Entry 9FNN (electron microscopy, 2.85 A resolution); this record covers chains U and W of the 15 polymer chains in the assembly.

[Chain U]
Name: Cyclic di-GMP binding protein BcsE
From: Escherichia coli
Notes: engineered mutation(s): Strep-tagged at N-terminus
Chain sequence (536 residues; numbered -12 to 523; the number before each row is that of its first residue; numbers below 1 keep their minus sign (Met-12 is residue -12)):
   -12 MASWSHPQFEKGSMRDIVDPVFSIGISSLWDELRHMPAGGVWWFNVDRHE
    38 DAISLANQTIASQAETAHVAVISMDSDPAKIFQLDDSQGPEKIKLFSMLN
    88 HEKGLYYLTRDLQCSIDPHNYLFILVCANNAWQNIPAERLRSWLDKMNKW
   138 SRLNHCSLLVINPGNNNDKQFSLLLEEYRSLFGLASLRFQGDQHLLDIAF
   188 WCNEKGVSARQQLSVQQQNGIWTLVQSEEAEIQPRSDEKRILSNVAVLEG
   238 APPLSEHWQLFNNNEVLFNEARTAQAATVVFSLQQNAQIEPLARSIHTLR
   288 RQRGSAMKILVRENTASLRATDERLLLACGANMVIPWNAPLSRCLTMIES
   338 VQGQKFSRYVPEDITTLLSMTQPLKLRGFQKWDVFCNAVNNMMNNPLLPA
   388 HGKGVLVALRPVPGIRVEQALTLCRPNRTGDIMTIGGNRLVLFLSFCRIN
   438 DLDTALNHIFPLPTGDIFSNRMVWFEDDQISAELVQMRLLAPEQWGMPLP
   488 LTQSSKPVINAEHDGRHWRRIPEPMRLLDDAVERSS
Disordered / not traced: -12 to 4, 516-523
Ligand contacts:
  - c-di-GMP (C2E; 9,9'-[(2R,3R,3aS,5S,7aR,9R,10R,10aS,12S,14aR)-3,5,10,12-tetrahydroxy-5,12-dioxidooctahydro-2H,7H-difuro[3,2-d:3',2'-j][1,3,7,9,2,8]tetraoxadiphosphacyclododecine-2,9-diyl]bis(2-amino-1,9-dihydro-6H-purin-6-one)), molecule 1: Asn273, Ser304, Leu305, Arg306, Asp309, Asn414, Arg415, His445, Arg503
  - c-di-GMP (C2E), molecule 2: Leu305, Arg306, Ala307, Asn414, Arg415, Asp418, Leu431, Ser432, Phe433, Cys434, Arg435, Asp438, Thr441, Ala442, His445, Ile446
Reported in the primary citation:
  - binding site for c-di-GMP: Arg306, Arg415

[Chain W]
Name: Cell division protein
From: Escherichia coli
UniProt: A0A0B1KWQ0 (A0A0B1KWQ0_ECOLX); residues 1-250 here = UniProt positions 1-250
Chain sequence (250 residues; row label = number of the first residue in the row):
     1 MAVLGLQGVRGGVGTTTITAALAWSLQMLGENVLVVDACPDNLLRLSFNV
    51 DFTHRQGWARAMLDGQDWRDAGLRYTSQLDLLPFGQLSIEEQENPQHWQT
   101 RLSDICSGLQQLKASGRYQWILIDLPRDASQITHQLLSLCDHSLAIVNVD
   151 ANCHIRLHQQALPDGAHILINNFRIGSQVQDDIYQLWLQSQRRLLPMLIH
   201 RDEAMAECLAAKQPVGEYRSDALAAEEILTLANWCLLNYSGLKTPVGSKS
Disordered / not traced: 1, 242-250
Metal / ion sites: Mg2+: Thr16 (together with ATP)
Ligand contacts:
  - ATP (adenosine-5'-triphosphate), molecule 1: Arg10, Asp150, Ala151, Asn152, Arg156
  - ATP, molecule 2: Gly11, Gly12, Val13, Gly14, Thr15, Thr16, Thr17, Asp41, Asn171, Asn172, Ile199, His200, Arg201, Asp202, Met205, Ala206, Leu209

[Chain U / chain W interface]
Pairs across the interface (40):
  Leu449(U) with Trp24(W), hydrophobic; Met28(W), hydrophobic; Gly216(W); Glu217(W); Ser220(W)
  Pro450(U) with Trp24(W), hydrophobic; Thr76(W)
  Asp453(U) with Thr76(W); Ser77(W), hydrogen bond
  Asn497(U) with Tyr75(W), hydrogen bond (side chain-backbone)
  Trp505(U) with Gln213(W); Glu217(W)
  Arg506(U) with Asn49(W); Ala211(W), hydrogen bond (side chain-backbone); Gln213(W)
  Arg507(U) with Asn49(W); Tyr75(W), hydrogen bond (side chain-backbone); Thr76(W)
  Pro509(U) with Phe48(W); Asn49(W); Val50(W), hydrophobic; Arg74(W)
  Glu510(U) with Leu73(W); Arg74(W), salt bridge
  Pro511(U) with Gly72(W); Leu73(W), hydrophobic
  Met512(U) with Arg69(W); Asp70(W); Gly72(W), hydrogen bond (backbone-backbone); Arg74(W); Asp80(W)
  Arg513(U) with Asp67(W), salt bridge; Arg69(W); Asp70(W), salt bridge
  Leu514(U) with Trp68(W), hydrophobic; Arg69(W), hydrogen bond (backbone-backbone); Leu82(W), hydrophobic; Tyr118(W)
  Leu515(U) with Arg69(W), hydrogen bond (backbone-side chain); Leu112(W)
Also at the interface, not in a pair above, chain U (15 interface residues in all): Ile508
Also at the interface, not in a pair above, chain W (28 interface residues in all): Gln27, Leu34, Gln78, Lys212

[In short]
15 residues of chain U face 28 of chain W across their interface; the contacts include 7 hydrogen bonds and 3
salt bridges. Polar pairs include Glu510(U)-Arg74(W), Arg513(U)-Asp67(W) and Arg513(U)-Asp70(W). Bound to
chain U: c-di-GMP. Chain W binds ATP. From the paper: a binding site for c-di-GMP at Arg306(U) and Arg415(U).
Chain U is Cyclic di-GMP binding protein BcsE and chain W is Cell division protein, both from Escherichia
coli; the structure, Cryo-EM structure of the c-di-GMP-saturated 'crown'less Bcs macrocomplex for cellulose
secretion in E. coli, was determined by electron microscopy together with 9FMV, 9FMZ, 9FO7, 9FP0 and 9FP2 from
the same study.
